Entry 9OA2 (electron microscopy, 3.85 A resolution); this record covers chains B and U of the 12 polymer chains in the assembly.

Chain B:
Name: Replicative DNA helicase
From: Escherichia coli
Notes: EC 3.6.4.12
UniProtKB: P0ACB0 (DNAB_ECOLI); residues 1-471 here = UniProt positions 1-471
Chain sequence (471 residues; numbered 1 to 471; the number before each row is that of its first residue):
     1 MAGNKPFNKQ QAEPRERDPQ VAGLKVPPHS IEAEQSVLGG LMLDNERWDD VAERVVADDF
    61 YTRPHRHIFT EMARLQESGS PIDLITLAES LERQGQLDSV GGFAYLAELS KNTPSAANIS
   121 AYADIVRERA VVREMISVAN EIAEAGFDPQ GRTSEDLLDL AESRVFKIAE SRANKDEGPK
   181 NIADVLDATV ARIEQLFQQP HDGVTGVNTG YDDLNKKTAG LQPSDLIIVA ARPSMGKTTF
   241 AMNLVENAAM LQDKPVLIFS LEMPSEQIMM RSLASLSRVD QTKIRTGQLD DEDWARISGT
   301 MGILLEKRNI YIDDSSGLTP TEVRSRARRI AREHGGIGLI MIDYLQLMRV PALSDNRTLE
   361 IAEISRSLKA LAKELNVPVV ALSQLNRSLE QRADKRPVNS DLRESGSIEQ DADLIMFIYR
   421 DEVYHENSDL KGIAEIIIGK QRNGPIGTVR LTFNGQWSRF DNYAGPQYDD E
Unresolved in the structure: 1-23, 469-471
Bound ions: Mg2+: Thr238 (together with ADP)
Small-molecule neighbours: ADP (adenosine-5'-diphosphate): Arg232, Pro233, Ser234, Met235, Gly236, Lys237, Thr238, Thr239, Arg271, Gln281, Thr282, Arg285, Arg420, Phe453, Gly455, Gln456, Ser458
UniProt features mapped onto this chain:
  - binding site (ATP): Ser234, Lys237, Thr238, Arg442
  - mutagenesis: Pro81 (P81H: About 100-fold increased survival following 3000 Gy ionizing radiation), Ala130 (A130V: In dnaB8, dnaB43, dnaB454; temperature sensitive, no DNA replication at 42 degrees Celsius in vivo, in vitro decreased helicase activity at 30, at 42 degrees Celius almost no helicase, no ...), Met242 (M242I: In dnaB70; temperature sensitive, no DNA replication at 42 degrees Celsius in vivo, in vitro 25% helicase activity at 30, further decreased helicase at 42 degrees Celius, low ATPase activity ...), Gly299 (G299D: In dnaB252; temperature sensitive, no DNA replication at 42 degrees Celsius in vivo, in vitro no change in pRNA synthesis, 5'-3' helicase activity or ATPase at either temperature)

Chain U:
Name: Helicase loader
From: Escherichia phage Lambda
UniProtKB: P03689 (VRPP_LAMBD); numbering as in UniProt (aligned over 1-233)
Chain sequence (233 residues; row label = number of the first residue in the row):
     1 MENIAAQMVN FDREQMRRIA NNMPEQYDEK PQVQQVAQII NGVFSQLLAT FPASLANRDQ
    61 NEVNEIRRQW VLAFRENGIT TMEQVNAGMR VARRQNRPFL PSPGQFVAWC REEASVTAGL
   121 PNVSELVDMV YEYCRKRGLY PDAESYPWKS NAHYWLVTNL YQNMRANALT DAELRRKAAD
   181 ELVHMTARIN RGEAIPEPVK QLPVMGGRPL NRAQALAKIA EIKAKFGLKG ASV
Unresolved in the structure: 1-210, 233
Differences from the reference sequence: engineered mutation Glu2 (Lys in P03689)

Interface between chain B and chain U:
Contacting residue pairs - 10 pairs, chain B then chain U:
  Asp291(B) - Lys218(U)
  Trp294(B) - Lys218(U)
  Trp294(B) - Ile219(U)  hydrophobic
  Trp294(B) - Ile222(U)  hydrophobic
  Ser298(B) - Ile222(U)
  Ser298(B) - Lys225(U)
  Ser298(B) - Phe226(U)
  Met301(B) - Phe226(U)  hydrophobic
  Gly302(B) - Phe226(U)
  Leu305(B) - Phe226(U)  hydrophobic
Interface residues without a listed pair, chain U (6 interface residues in all): Ala215

Summary:
The chain B/chain U interface involves 6 residues from each chain. Ligands of chain B: ADP. From UniProt: 4
ATP-binding residues and 4 mutagenesis sites on chain B.
Chain B is Replicative DNA helicase (Escherichia coli) and chain U is Helicase loader (Escherichia phage
Lambda); the structure, Ecoli DnaB helicase and Phage Lambda loader P with ADP-Mg in a 6:6 stoichiometry
ratio, was determined by electron microscopy (same publication as 8V9S and 9OA1).
